Entry 4QW4 (X-ray diffraction, 2.80 A resolution); this record covers chains L and M of the 28 polymer chains in the assembly.

[Chain L]
Name: Proteasome subunit beta type-6
From: Saccharomyces cerevisiae
Notes: EC 3.4.25.1
UniProtKB: P23724 (PSB6_YEAST); residues 1-222 here correspond to UniProt positions 20-241 (UniProt number = residue number + 19)
Amino-acid sequence (222 residues; each row starts with the number of its first residue):
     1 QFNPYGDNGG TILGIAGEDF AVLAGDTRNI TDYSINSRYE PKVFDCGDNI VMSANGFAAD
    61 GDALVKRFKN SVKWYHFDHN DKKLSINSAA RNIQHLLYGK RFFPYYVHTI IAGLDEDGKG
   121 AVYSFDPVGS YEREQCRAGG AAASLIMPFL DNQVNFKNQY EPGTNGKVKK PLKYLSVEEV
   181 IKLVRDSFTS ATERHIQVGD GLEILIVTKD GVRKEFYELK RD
Metal / ion sites: Mg2+: Asp222 (shared with 3 residues of chain V)
Ligand contacts: CARFILZOMIB, bound form (3BV; N-{(2S)-2-[(morpholin-4-ylacetyl)amino]-4-phenylbutanoyl}-L-leucyl-N-[(2R,3S,4S)-1,3-dihydroxy-2,6-dimethylheptan-4-yl]-L-phenylalaninamide): Arg101, Pro104, His108, Asp126, Pro127, Val128, Ser130

[Chain M]
Name: Proteasome subunit beta type-7
From: Saccharomyces cerevisiae
Notes: EC 3.4.25.1
UniProtKB: P30657 (PSB7_YEAST); residues -12 to 233 here correspond to UniProt positions 21-266 (UniProt number = residue number + 33)
Amino-acid sequence (246 residues; numbered -12 to 233; the number before each row is that of its first residue; numbers below 1 keep their minus sign (Thr-12 is residue -12)):
   -12 TQIANAGASP MVNTQQPIVT GTSVISMKYD NGVIIAADNL GSYGSLLRFN GVERLIPVGD
    48 NTVVGISGDI SDMQHIERLL KDLVTENAYD NPLADAEEAL EPSYIFEYLA TVMYQRRSKM
   108 NPLWNAIIVA GVQSNGDQFL RYVNLLGVTY SSPTLATGFG AHMANPLLRK VVDRESDIPK
   168 TTVQVAEEAI VNAMRVLYYR DARSSRNFSL AIIDKNTGLT FKKNLQVENM KWDFAKDIKG
   228 YGTQKI
Disordered / not traced: -12 to 0

[Interface between chain L and chain M]
Pairs across the interface (41):
  Gln1(L) - Thr1(M)  hydrogen bond
  Phe2(L) - Thr1(M)
  Phe2(L) - Met107(M)
  Phe2(L) - Pro109(M)  hydrophobic
  Phe2(L) - Trp111(M)  hydrophobic
  Phe2(L) - Leu132(M)  hydrophobic
  Asn3(L) - Leu133(M)
  Pro4(L) - Arg104(M)  hydrogen bond (backbone-side chain)
  Pro4(L) - Met107(M)  hydrophobic
  Pro4(L) - Leu133(M)
  Tyr5(L) - Arg104(M)
  Asn8(L) - Val135(M)
  Asn29(L) - Tyr137(M)
  Ser34(L) - His149(M)  hydrogen bond
  Ile35(L) - Arg156(M)  hydrogen bond (backbone-side chain)
  Asn36(L) - Tyr137(M)  hydrogen bond
  Asn36(L) - Ser139(M)
  Asn36(L) - Leu142(M)
  Asn36(L) - Arg156(M)
  Ser37(L) - Ser138(M)  hydrogen bond (side chain-backbone)
  Glu40(L) - Arg128(M)  salt bridge
  Glu40(L) - Tyr137(M)
  Glu40(L) - Ser138(M)  hydrogen bond (side chain-backbone)
  Phe57(L) - Arg104(M)
  Phe57(L) - Leu133(M)
  Phe57(L) - Val135(M)  hydrophobic
  Ala59(L) - Tyr101(M)
  Ala59(L) - Leu133(M)
  Ala59(L) - Gly134(M)
  Ala59(L) - Val135(M)
  Asp60(L) - Tyr101(M)  hydrogen bond
  Asp60(L) - Arg104(M)  salt bridge
  Asp62(L) - Thr136(M)  hydrogen bond
  Ala63(L) - Tyr101(M)
  Lys66(L) - Glu94(M)  salt bridge
  Phe103(L) - Arg104(M)
  Phe103(L) - Ser105(M)
  Tyr105(L) - Tyr101(M)
  Glu218(L) - Arg161(M)  salt bridge
  Arg221(L) - Asp160(M)  salt bridge
  Arg221(L) - Arg161(M)
Also at the interface, not in a pair above, chain L (25 interface residues in all): Gly6, Arg38, Tyr39

[In short]
The interface between chain L and chain M involves 25 residues on one side and 22 on the other; the contacts
include 9 hydrogen bonds and 5 salt bridges. Polar contacts include Glu40(L)-Arg128(M), Asp60(L)-Arg104(M) and
Lys66(L)-Glu94(M). Bound to chain L: CARFILZOMIB, bound form.
Here chain L is Proteasome subunit beta type-6 and chain M is Proteasome subunit beta type-7, both from
Saccharomyces cerevisiae. Entry 4QW4 (yCP in complex with carfilzomib) was determined by X-ray diffraction
together with 4QUX, 4QUY, 4QV0, 4QV1, 4QV3, 4QV4 and 42 further entries from the same study.
